PDB entry 8IT0 | electron microscopy, 3.50 A resolution | chains F and G of the 8 polymer chains in the assembly

# Chain F
Name: TIR domain-containing protein
Source organism: Thermoflavifilum thermophilum
UniProt: A0A1I7NFG5 (A0A1I7NFG5_9BACT); residue numbers follow UniProt; this construct covers 1-450
Amino-acid sequence (450 residues; each row starts with the number of its first residue):
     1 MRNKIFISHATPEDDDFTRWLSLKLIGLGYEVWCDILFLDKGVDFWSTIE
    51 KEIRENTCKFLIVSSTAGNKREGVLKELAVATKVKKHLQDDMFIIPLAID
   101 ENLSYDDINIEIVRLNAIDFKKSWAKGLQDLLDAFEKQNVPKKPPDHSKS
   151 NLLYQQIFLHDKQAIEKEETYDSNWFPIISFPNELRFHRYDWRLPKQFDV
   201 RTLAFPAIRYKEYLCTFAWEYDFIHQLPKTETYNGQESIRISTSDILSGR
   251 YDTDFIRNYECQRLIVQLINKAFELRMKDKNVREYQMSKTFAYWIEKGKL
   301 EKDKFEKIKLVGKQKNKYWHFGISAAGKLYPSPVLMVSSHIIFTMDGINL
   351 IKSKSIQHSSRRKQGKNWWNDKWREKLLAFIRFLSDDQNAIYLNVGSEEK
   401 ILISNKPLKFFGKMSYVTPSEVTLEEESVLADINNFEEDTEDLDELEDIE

# Chain G
Molecule: 21-nt RNA strand
Sequence (21 nucleotides; each row starts with the number of its first residue):
     1 UGAGGUAGUAGGUUGUAUAGU

# How chain F and chain G interact
Contacting residue pairs (23):
  Lys-196(F) / G15(G)  salt bridge to the phosphate
  Tyr-210(F) / U13(G)  phosphate contact
  Lys-211(F) / U13(G)  salt bridge to the phosphate
  Lys-211(F) / U14(G)  phosphate contact
  Arg-257(F) / G12(G)  salt bridge to the phosphate
  Glu-260(F) / G12(G)  sugar contact
  Met-287(F) / G5(G)  phosphate contact
  Ser-288(F) / G5(G)  sugar contact
  Lys-289(F) / A7(G)  base contact
  Lys-289(F) / G8(G)  hydrogen bond to the base
  Ser-339(F) / G4(G)  phosphate contact
  His-340(F) / G4(G)  salt bridge to the phosphate
  Lys-354(F) / G5(G)  phosphate contact
  His-358(F) / G2(G)  base contact
  His-358(F) / G4(G)  phosphate contact
  His-358(F) / G5(G)  phosphate contact
  Arg-361(F) / A3(G)  sugar contact
  Arg-361(F) / G4(G)  salt bridge to the phosphate
  Arg-362(F) / G2(G)  hydrogen bond to the base
  Arg-362(F) / A3(G)  hydrogen bond to the sugar
  Asn-434(F) / U1(G)  hydrogen bond to the base
  Glu-437(F) / U1(G)  phosphate contact
  Glu-438(F) / U1(G)  hydrogen bond to the base
Other interface residues (no listed pair), chain F (19 interface residues in all): Arg-209, Ile-341
Other interface residues (no listed pair), chain G (12 interface residues in all): U6

# In short
The interface between chain F and chain G involves 19 residues on one side and 12 on the other; the contacts
include 5 hydrogen bonds and 5 salt bridges. Among the polar pairs are Lys-289(F)/G8(G), Arg-362(F)/G2(G) and
Asn-434(F)/U1(G).
Chain F is TIR domain-containing protein (Thermoflavifilum thermophilum) and chain G is a 21-nt RNA strand;
the structure, Cryo-EM structure of Crt-SPARTA-gRNA-tDNA dimer (conformation-2), was determined by electron
microscopy (same publication as 8IT1, 8ISY, 8ISZ and 8K9G).
